Entry 3VY9 (X-ray diffraction, 2.63 A resolution); this record covers chain X.

# Chain X
Name: Outer membrane protein
From: Neisseria meningitidis
Chain sequence (355 residues; row label = number of the first residue in the row; numbers below 1 keep their minus sign (Met-13 is residue -13)):
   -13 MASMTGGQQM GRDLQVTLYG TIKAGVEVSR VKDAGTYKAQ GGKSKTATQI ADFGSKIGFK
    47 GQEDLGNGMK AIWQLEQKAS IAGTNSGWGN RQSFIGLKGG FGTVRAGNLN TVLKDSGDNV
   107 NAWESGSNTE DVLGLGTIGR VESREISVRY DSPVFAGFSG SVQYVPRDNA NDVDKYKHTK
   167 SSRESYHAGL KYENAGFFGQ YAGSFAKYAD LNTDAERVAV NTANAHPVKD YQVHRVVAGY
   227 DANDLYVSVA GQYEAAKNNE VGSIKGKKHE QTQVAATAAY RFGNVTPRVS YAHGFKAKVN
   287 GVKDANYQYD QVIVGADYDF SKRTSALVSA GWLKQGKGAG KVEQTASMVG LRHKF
Disordered / not traced: -13 to 0
Metal / ion sites: Cs+ site 1: Trp109, Glu110; Cs+ site 2: Gly125, Glu128; Cs+ site 3: Arg130, Glu131

# Overview
Trp109 and Glu110 form the Cs+ site 1. Gly125 and Glu128 form the Cs+ site 2.
Chain X is Outer membrane protein (Neisseria meningitidis); the structure, Crystal structure of PorB from
Neisseria meningitidis in complex with cesium ion, space group H32, was determined by X-ray diffraction,
deposited together with 3VY8.
